PDB entry 8E9A | X-ray diffraction, 2.69 A resolution | chains A and C

[Chain A]
Name: Repair DNA polymerase X
Source organism: African swine fever virus BA71V
Notes: EC 2.7.7.7
UniProtKB: P42494 (DPOLX_ASFB7); residues 1-174 here = UniProt positions 1-174
Sequence (175 residues; numbered 0 to 174; the number before each row is that of its first residue; numbering starts at 0):
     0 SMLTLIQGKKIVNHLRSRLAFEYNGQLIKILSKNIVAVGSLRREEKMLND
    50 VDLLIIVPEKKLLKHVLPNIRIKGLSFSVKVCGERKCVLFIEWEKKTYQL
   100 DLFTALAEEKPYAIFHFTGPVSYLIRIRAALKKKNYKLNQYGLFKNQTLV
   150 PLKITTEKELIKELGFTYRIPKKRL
Cystine bridges: Cys81-Cys86
Differences from the reference sequence: expression tag (0)
Bound ions: Na+ site 1 near Glu21 (its only coordinating residue here); Mg2+: Asp49, Asp51 (shared with DC52(C) of chain C); Na+ site 2: Leu62, Glu83; Na+ site 3 near Thr103 (its only coordinating residue here); Na+ site 4: Tyr122, Thr166; Na+ site 5 near Lys144 (its only coordinating residue here)

[Chain C]
Molecule: DNA/RNA
Sequence (52 nucleotides; numbered 1 to 52; the number before each row is that of its first residue):
     1 GCTGGGATXCATTGTGCGAAAGCACAATGGGCTAGCTACAACGAATCCCA
    51 GC
Unresolved in the structure: 18-21
Modified residues: A2M (2'-O-methyladenosine 5'-(dihydrogen phosphate)) at position 9
Bound ions: Mg2+ site 1: A2M_9, DC10; Na+ site 1 near DC36 (its only coordinating residue here); Na+ site 2: DT37, DA38; Mg2+ site 2: DA40 (shared with 1 residue of chain B); Mg2+ site 3: DC52 (shared with Asp49(A), Asp51(A) of chain A)
From the paper describing this entry:
  - self-association interface (contacts with another copy of this molecule): DT8 to DC10

[How chain A and chain C interact]
Residue-residue contacts - 42 pairs, chain A then chain C:
  Gly38(A) - DC52(C)  phosphate contact
  Arg42(A) - DC52(C)  phosphate contact
  Asp49(A) - DG51(C)  phosphate contact
  Asp49(A) - DC52(C)  phosphate contact
  Asp51(A) - DC52(C)  phosphate contact
  Val80(A) - DG5(C)  phosphate contact
  Val80(A) - DG6(C)  phosphate contact
  Cys81(A) - DG5(C)  phosphate contact
  Cys81(A) - DG6(C)  hydrogen bond to the phosphate
  Gly82(A) - DG5(C)  phosphate contact
  Glu83(A) - DG5(C)  hydrogen bond to the phosphate
  Arg84(A) - DG4(C)  phosphate contact
  Arg84(A) - DG5(C)  hydrogen bond to the phosphate
  Lys85(A) - DG4(C)  hydrogen bond to the base
  Lys85(A) - DG5(C)  hydrogen bond to the phosphate
  Lys85(A) - DA50(C)  hydrogen bond to the base
  Lys85(A) - DG51(C)  sugar contact
  Gln98(A) - DG51(C)  hydrogen bond to the phosphate
  His115(A) - DG1(C)  base contact
  His115(A) - DG51(C)  base contact
  His115(A) - DC52(C)  hydrogen bond to the base
  Phe116(A) - DC52(C)  phosphate contact
  Thr117(A) - DC52(C)  phosphate contact
  Gly118(A) - DC52(C)  phosphate contact
  Val120(A) - DG1(C)  base contact
  Val120(A) - DC52(C)  base contact
  Leu123(A) - DG1(C)  base contact
  Leu123(A) - DC52(C)  base contact
  Ile124(A) - DG1(C)  base contact
  Arg127(A) - DG1(C)  sugar contact
  Arg127(A) - DC2(C)  hydrogen bond to the sugar
  Ala128(A) - DG1(C)  sugar contact
  Lys131(A) - DG1(C)  phosphate contact
  Lys131(A) - DC2(C)  salt bridge to the phosphate
  Lys136(A) - DC2(C)  phosphate contact
  Lys136(A) - DT3(C)  salt bridge to the phosphate
  Leu137(A) - DC2(C)  sugar contact
  Asn138(A) - DC2(C)  phosphate contact
  Asn138(A) - DT3(C)  hydrogen bond to the phosphate
  Gln139(A) - DT3(C)  sugar contact
  Tyr140(A) - DT3(C)  hydrogen bond to the phosphate
  Tyr140(A) - DG4(C)  hydrogen bond to the phosphate
Other interface residues (no listed pair), chain A (30 interface residues in all): Lys79, Asp100, Phe102, Tyr135

[Overview]
The interface between chain A and chain C involves 30 residues on one side and 9 on the other; the contacts
include 12 hydrogen bonds and 2 salt bridges. Polar pairs include Lys85(A)-DG4(C), Lys85(A)-DA50(C) and
His115(A)-DC52(C). Asp49(A), Asp51(A) and DC52(C) form the Mg2+ site 3. The paper reports a self-association
interface involving DT8(C).
Chain A is Repair DNA polymerase X (African swine fever virus BA71V) and chain C is DNA/RNA; the structure,
Crystal structure of AsfvPolX in complex with 10-23 DNAzyme and Mg, was determined by X-ray diffraction.
